PDB entry 2VDI | X-ray diffraction, 2.65 A resolution | chains C and D of the 16 polymer chains in the assembly

# Chain C (and D)
Molecule: Ribulose bisphosphate carboxylase large chain
Source organism: Chlamydomonas reinhardtii
Notes: EC 4.1.1.39; chain D of this document is another copy of the same molecule, construct and numbering; everything in this record applies to it too
Reference sequence: P00877 (RBL_CHLRE); residue numbers follow UniProt; this construct covers 1-475
Chain sequence (475 residues; each row starts with the number of its first residue):
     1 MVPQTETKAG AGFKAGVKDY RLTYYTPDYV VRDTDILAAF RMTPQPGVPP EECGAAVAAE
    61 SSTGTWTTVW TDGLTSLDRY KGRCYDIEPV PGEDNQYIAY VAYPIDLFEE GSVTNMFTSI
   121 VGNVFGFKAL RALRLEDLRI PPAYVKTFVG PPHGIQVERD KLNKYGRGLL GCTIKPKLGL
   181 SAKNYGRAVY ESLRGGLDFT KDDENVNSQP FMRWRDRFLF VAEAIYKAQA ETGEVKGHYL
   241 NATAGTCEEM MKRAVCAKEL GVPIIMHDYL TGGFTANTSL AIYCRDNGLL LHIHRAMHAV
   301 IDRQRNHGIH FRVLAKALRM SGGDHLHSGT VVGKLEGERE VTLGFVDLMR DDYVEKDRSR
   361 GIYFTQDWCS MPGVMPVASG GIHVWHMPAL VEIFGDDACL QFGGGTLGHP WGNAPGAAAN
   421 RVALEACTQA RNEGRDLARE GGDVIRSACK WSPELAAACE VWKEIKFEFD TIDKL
Disordered / not traced: 1-10
Cystine bridges: Cys449-Cys459
Modified residues: Pro104, Pro151 (4-hydroxyproline; HYP); Lys201 (lysine nz-carboxylic acid; KCX); Cys256, Cys369 (s-methylcysteine; SMC)
Construct notes: conflict Pro46 (Leu in P00877); engineered mutation Ser192 (Cys in P00877)
Bound ions: Mg2+: Lys201, Asp203, Glu204 (together with 2-carboxyarabinitol-1,5-diphosphate)
Small-molecule neighbours:
  - 2-carboxyarabinitol-1,5-diphosphate (CAP), molecule 1: Glu60, Thr65, Trp66, Asn123
  - 2-carboxyarabinitol-1,5-diphosphate (CAP), molecule 2: Thr173, Lys175, Lys177, Lys201, Asp203, Glu204, His294, Arg295, His298, His327, Gly329, Lys334, Leu335, Ser379, Gly380, Gly381, Gln401, Phe402, Gly403, Gly404
What the authors report for this chain:
  - mutagenesis - C192S: unchanged catalytic activity on specificity factor
  - mutagenesis - C192S: decreased catalytic activity on Vmax for carboxylation
  - mutagenesis - C192S: decreased stability
  - mutagenesis - C192S: unchanged growth
  - catalytic residues: Lys175 (citing earlier work)

# How chain C and chain D interact
Disulfides between the chains: Cys247(C)-Cys247(D)
Pairs across the interface (265):
  Phe13(C) with Gly408(D); His409(D); Pro410(D), hydrophobic
  Ala15(C) with Gly408(D); Pro410(D), hydrophobic
  Gly16(C) with Val461(D)
  Val17(C) with Ile465(D), hydrophobic
  Gln45(C) with Phe469(D); Asp470(D), hydrogen bond (side chain-backbone)
  Val48(C) with Phe469(D), hydrophobic
  Ala59(C) with Lys177(D)
  Glu60(C) with Lys177(D); Lys334(D), salt bridge
  Ser62(C) with Lys177(D); Leu178(D); Asn205(D)
  Thr63(C) with Pro176(D); Lys177(D), hydrogen bond (backbone-backbone); Leu178(D)
  Gly64(C) with Lys177(D)
  Thr65(C) with Lys175(D); Lys334(D), hydrogen bond
  Trp66(C) with Gly381(D); Ile382(D); His383(D); Gly404(D); Gly405(D); Trp462(D); Ile465(D), hydrophobic
  Thr67(C) with Gly404(D); Trp462(D), hydrogen bond
  Thr68(C) with Gly408(D)
  Val69(C) with Lys175(D); Leu407(D)
  Trp70(C) with Leu407(D), hydrogen bond (backbone-backbone); Gly412(D); Asn413(D), hydrogen bond
  Thr71(C) with Lys175(D), hydrogen bond (side chain-backbone); Pro176(D); Leu180(D); Leu407(D)
  Asp72(C) with Pro176(D)
  Leu74(C) with Asn184(D)
  Thr75(C) with Gly179(D), hydrogen bond (side chain-backbone)
  Tyr80(C) with Gly179(D); Phe211(D)
  Asp106(C) with Gln209(D); Pro210(D); Phe211(D)
  Leu107(C) with Leu178(D), hydrophobic; Gln209(D), hydrogen bond (backbone-side chain)
  Phe108(C) with Gln209(D); Pro210(D)
  Glu109(C) with Asn207(D); Ser208(D), hydrogen bond (side chain-backbone); Gln209(D); Arg253(D), salt bridge
  Glu110(C) with Pro210(D); Arg213(D), salt bridge
  Ser112(C) with Ala244(D); Gly245(D)
  Thr114(C) with Thr243(D); Ala244(D); Thr271(D), hydrogen bond (side chain-backbone); Gly272(D)
  Asn115(C) with Asn205(D), hydrogen bond (side chain-backbone); Asn207(D), hydrogen bond; Gln209(D)
  Phe117(C) with Met297(D), hydrophobic
  Thr118(C) with Glu204(D); Asn205(D); Asp268(D); Thr271(D), hydrogen bond
  Ser119(C) with Leu178(D); Asn205(D), hydrogen bond
  Val121(C) with Met297(D); Val300(D)
  Gly122(C) with Ala296(D); Met297(D), hydrogen bond (backbone-backbone)
  Asn123(C) with Lys177(D); Glu204(D), hydrogen bond; His294(D); Leu335(D)
  Phe125(C) with Ala299(D); Val300(D), hydrophobic; Arg303(D), hydrogen bond (backbone-side chain)
  Gly126(C) with Ala299(D); Arg303(D); Leu335(D); Glu336(D), hydrogen bond (backbone-backbone)
  Phe127(C) with Arg303(D), hydrogen bond (backbone-side chain); Lys334(D); Leu335(D), hydrophobic
  Lys128(C) with Val331(D), hydrogen bond (side chain-backbone); Val332(D); Gly333(D), hydrogen bond (side chain-backbone); Lys334(D), hydrogen bond (backbone-backbone); Leu335(D); Glu336(D); Phe467(D), hydrogen bond (side chain-backbone); Phe469(D)
  Ala129(C) with Phe469(D), hydrophobic
  Leu130(C) with Arg303(D), hydrogen bond (backbone-side chain)
  Arg131(C) with Gln304(D); Asp470(D), salt bridge; Ile472(D)
  Ala132(C) with Gln304(D)
  Lys175(C) with Thr65(D); Thr71(D), hydrogen bond (backbone-side chain)
  Pro176(C) with Thr63(D); Thr71(D); Asp72(D)
  Lys177(C) with Glu60(D); Ser62(D); Thr63(D), hydrogen bond (backbone-backbone); Gly64(D); Asn123(D)
  Leu178(C) with Ser62(D); Thr63(D); Leu107(D), hydrophobic; Ser119(D)
  Gly179(C) with Thr75(D), hydrogen bond (backbone-side chain); Tyr80(D)
  Leu180(C) with Thr71(D)
  Asn184(C) with Leu74(D)
  Glu204(C) with Thr118(D); Asn123(D), hydrogen bond
  Asn205(C) with Ser62(D); Asn115(D), hydrogen bond (backbone-side chain); Thr118(D); Ser119(D), hydrogen bond
  Asn207(C) with Glu109(D); Asn115(D), hydrogen bond
  Ser208(C) with Glu109(D), hydrogen bond (backbone-side chain)
  Gln209(C) with Asp106(D); Leu107(D), hydrogen bond (side chain-backbone); Phe108(D); Glu109(D); Asn115(D)
  Pro210(C) with Asp106(D); Phe108(D); Glu110(D)
  Phe211(C) with Tyr80(D); Asp106(D)
  Arg213(C) with Glu110(D), salt bridge
  Thr243(C) with Thr114(D)
  Ala244(C) with Ser112(D); Thr114(D); Thr275(D), hydrogen bond (backbone-side chain)
  Gly245(C) with Ser112(D), hydrogen bond (backbone-side chain); Phe274(D); Thr275(D); Thr278(D), hydrogen bond (backbone-side chain)
  Thr246(C) with Thr275(D); Thr278(D); Ser279(D); Ile282(D)
  Cys247(C) with Cys247(D), disulfide; Thr275(D); Ala276(D), hydrophobic; Ser279(D), hydrogen bond (backbone-side chain)
  Glu248(C) with Met251(D); Ser279(D), hydrogen bond
  Met251(C) with Glu248(D)
  Arg253(C) with Glu109(D), salt bridge
  Asp268(C) with Thr118(D)
  Thr271(C) with Thr114(D), hydrogen bond (backbone-side chain); Thr118(D), hydrogen bond; Phe274(D)
  Gly272(C) with Thr114(D); Gly273(D); Phe274(D); Thr275(D), hydrogen bond (backbone-backbone)
  Gly273(C) with Gly272(D); Gly273(D)
  Phe274(C) with Gly245(D); Thr271(D); Gly272(D)
  Thr275(C) with Ala244(D), hydrogen bond (side chain-backbone); Gly245(D); Thr246(D); Cys247(D); Gly272(D), hydrogen bond (backbone-backbone); Ala276(D)
  Ala276(C) with Cys247(D), hydrophobic; Thr275(D)
  Thr278(C) with Gly245(D), hydrogen bond (side chain-backbone); Thr246(D)
  Ser279(C) with Thr246(D); Cys247(D), hydrogen bond (side chain-backbone); Glu248(D), hydrogen bond
  Ile282(C) with Thr246(D)
  His294(C) with Asn123(D)
  Ala296(C) with Gly122(D)
  Met297(C) with Phe117(D), hydrophobic; Val121(D); Gly122(D), hydrogen bond (backbone-backbone); Ile309(D), hydrophobic
  Ala299(C) with Phe125(D); Gly126(D); His307(D), hydrogen bond (backbone-side chain)
  Val300(C) with Val121(D); Phe125(D), hydrophobic; Ile301(D), hydrophobic; His307(D); Gly308(D); Ile309(D), hydrophobic
  Ile301(C) with Val300(D), hydrophobic
  Arg303(C) with Phe125(D), hydrogen bond (side chain-backbone); Gly126(D); Phe127(D), hydrogen bond (side chain-backbone); Leu130(D), hydrogen bond (side chain-backbone); His307(D)
  Gln304(C) with Arg131(D); Ala132(D); His307(D), hydrogen bond
  His307(C) with Ala299(D), hydrogen bond (side chain-backbone); Val300(D); Arg303(D); Gln304(D), hydrogen bond
  Ile309(C) with Met297(D), hydrophobic; Val300(D), hydrophobic
  Val331(C) with Lys128(D), hydrogen bond (backbone-side chain)
  Val332(C) with Lys128(D)
  Gly333(C) with Lys128(D), hydrogen bond (backbone-side chain)
  Lys334(C) with Glu60(D), salt bridge; Thr65(D), hydrogen bond; Phe127(D); Lys128(D), hydrogen bond (backbone-backbone)
  Leu335(C) with Asn123(D); Gly126(D); Phe127(D), hydrophobic; Lys128(D)
  Glu336(C) with Gly126(D), hydrogen bond (backbone-backbone); Lys128(D)
  Gly381(C) with Trp66(D)
  Ile382(C) with Trp66(D)
  His383(C) with Trp66(D)
  Gly404(C) with Thr65(D); Trp66(D); Thr67(D)
  Gly405(C) with Trp66(D)
  Leu407(C) with Val69(D); Trp70(D), hydrogen bond (backbone-backbone); Thr71(D)
  Gly408(C) with Phe13(D); Ala15(D); Thr68(D)
  His409(C) with Phe13(D)
  Pro410(C) with Phe13(D), hydrophobic; Ala15(D), hydrophobic
  Gly412(C) with Trp70(D)
  Asn413(C) with Trp70(D), hydrogen bond
  Val461(C) with Gly16(D)
  Trp462(C) with Trp66(D); Thr67(D), hydrogen bond
  Ile465(C) with Val17(D), hydrophobic; Trp66(D), hydrophobic
  Phe467(C) with Lys128(D), hydrogen bond (backbone-side chain)
  Phe469(C) with Gln45(D); Val48(D), hydrophobic; Lys128(D)
  Asp470(C) with Gln45(D), hydrogen bond (backbone-side chain); Arg131(D), salt bridge
  Ile472(C) with Arg131(D)
Other interface residues (no listed pair), chain C (115 interface residues in all): Ser61, Gly111, Ala188, Gly308
Other interface residues (no listed pair), chain D (114 interface residues in all): Ala59, Ser61, Gly111, Ala129

# Summary
115 residues of chain C face 114 of chain D across their interface, with 1 disulfide bond, 65 hydrogen bonds
and 8 salt bridges. Among the polar pairs are Glu60(C)-Lys334(D), Glu109(C)-Arg253(D) and Glu110(C)-Arg213(D).
Chain C binds 2-carboxyarabinitol-1,5-diphosphate. From the paper: the catalytic residue Lys175(C); C192S of
chain C reduces catalytic activity on Vmax for carboxylation.
Both chains are Ribulose bisphosphate carboxylase large chain (Chlamydomonas reinhardtii). Entry 2VDI (Crystal
structure of Chlamydomonas reinhardtii Rubisco with a large- subunit C192S mutation) was determined by X-ray
diffraction, deposited together with 2VDH.
